Entry 7QV7 (electron microscopy, 3.40 A resolution); this record covers chains G and S of the 16 polymer chains in the assembly.

Chain G:
Protein: Hydrogen dependent carbon dioxide reductase subunit HycB3
From: Thermoanaerobacter kivui
Notes: EC 1.-.-.-
UniProtKB: A0A097ATJ9 (A0A097ATJ9_THEKI); residues 1-184 here = UniProt positions 1-184
Amino-acid sequence (184 residues; numbered 1 to 184; the number before each row is that of its first residue):
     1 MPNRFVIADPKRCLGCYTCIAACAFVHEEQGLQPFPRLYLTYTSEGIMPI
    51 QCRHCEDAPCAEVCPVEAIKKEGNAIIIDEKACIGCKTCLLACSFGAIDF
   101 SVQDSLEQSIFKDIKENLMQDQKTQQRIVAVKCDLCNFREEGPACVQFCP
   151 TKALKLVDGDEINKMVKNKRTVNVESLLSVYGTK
Disordered / not traced: 1, 120-126, 183-184
Bound ions: 4Fe-4S cluster Fe site 1: Cys13, Cys16, Cys19, Cys149; 4Fe-4S cluster Fe site 2: Cys23, Cys133, Cys136, Cys145; 4Fe-4S cluster Fe site 3: Cys52, Cys55, Cys60, Cys93; 4Fe-4S cluster Fe site 4: Cys64, Cys83, Cys86, Cys89
Residues lining bound ligands:
  - 4Fe-4S cluster (SF4), molecule 1: Arg12, Cys13, Leu14, Gly15, Cys16, Tyr17, Thr18, Cys19, Leu40, Pro49, Cys149, Pro150, Thr151, Ala153, Leu154
  - 4Fe-4S cluster (SF4), molecule 2: Cys23, His27, Arg37, Leu38, Cys133, Asp134, Leu135, Cys136, Pro143, Ala144, Cys145
  - 4Fe-4S cluster (SF4), molecule 3: Cys52, Arg53, Cys55, Ala58, Pro59, Cys60, Ala92, Cys93, Ser94, Phe95, Ala97, Ile98, Lys132
  - 4Fe-4S cluster (SF4), molecule 4: Val63, Cys64, Pro65, Val66, Ala68, Ile69, Ile78, Cys83, Ile84, Gly85, Cys86, Thr88, Cys89, Phe100, Ala130

Chain S:
Protein: Hydrogen dependent carbon dioxide reductase subunit FdhF
From: Thermoanaerobacter kivui
Notes: EC 1.2.1.2
UniProtKB: A0A097ATK5 (A0A097ATK5_THEKI); residues 1-743 here = UniProt positions 1-743
Amino-acid sequence (743 residues; numbered 1 to 743; the number before each row is that of its first residue):
     1 MKDGKQEKVLTTCPYCGTGCGLYLKVENEKIVGVEPDKLHPVNQGELCIK
    51 GYYGYKYVHDPRRLTSPLIKKNGKFVPVSWDEALNFIANGLKKIKSEYGS
   101 DAFAMFCSARATNEDNYAAQKFARAVIGINNVDHCARLCHAPTVAGLAMT
   151 LGSGAMTNSIPEISTYSDVIFIIGSNTAECHPLIAAHVIKAKERGAKLIV
   201 ADPRMNAMVHKADIWLRVPSGYNIPLINGMIHIIIKEGLVKTDFVKNHAV
   251 GFEEMAKAVEKYTPEYVEELTGIPKKDLIKAARFYGQAQAAAILYSMGVT
   301 QFSHGTGNVVSLANLAVITGNLGRPGAGICPLRGQNNVQGACDVGALPNV
   351 LPGYLDVTKEQNRERFEKVWGVKLPSNIGLRVTEVPDAILNKRVRALYIF
   401 GENPIMSDPDSDHLRHALEHLDLLIVQDIFLTETARLAHVVLPAACWAEK
   451 DGTFTNTERRVQRVRKAVEAPGEAKPDWWIFSQIAERMGYTGMQYNNVQE
   501 IWDEVRKIVPEKFGGISYARLEKEKGLAWPCPTEDHTGTPILYLGGKFAT
   551 PSGKAQMYPVIFYPNTCICDEGAEKQDFNHVIVGSIAELPDEEYPFTLTT
   601 GRRVYHYHTATMTRKSPVIDQIAPQELVEINPQDATRLGINDGDFLRVST
   651 RRGYVATRAWVTERVPKGTIFMTFHYWEACCNELTNTASDAICCIPEFKV
   701 AAAKVEKISQVEAQAILKEKIEKYQVELEKDVANMLAKEKGGK
Disordered / not traced: 1-5, 139, 541-545, 552-566, 587-590, 602-743
Cystine bridges: Cys567-Cys569
Bound ions: 4Fe-4S cluster Fe: Cys13, Cys16, Cys20, Cys48
Residues lining bound ligands: 4Fe-4S cluster (SF4): Cys13, Tyr15, Cys16, Thr18, Gly19, Cys20, Leu47, Cys48, Lys50, Gly51, Leu183

Chain G / chain S interface:
Pairs across the interface (36; chain G residue first):
  Pro10(G) - Lys211(S)
  Lys11(G) - Lys211(S)
  Arg12(G) - Ile189(S)
  Cys13(G) - Lys211(S)  hydrogen bond (backbone-side chain)
  Leu14(G) - Ala178(S)
  Leu14(G) - Pro182(S)
  Leu14(G) - Ala185(S)  hydrophobic
  Leu14(G) - Ala186(S)
  Leu14(G) - Ile189(S)  hydrophobic
  Leu14(G) - Ala207(S)
  Gly15(G) - Glu179(S)
  Cys16(G) - Glu179(S)
  Tyr17(G) - Ile49(S)
  Thr18(G) - Leu47(S)
  Thr18(G) - Cys48(S)
  Thr18(G) - Ile49(S)  hydrogen bond (side chain-backbone)
  Thr18(G) - Tyr52(S)
  Ala21(G) - Ile49(S)  hydrophobic
  Ala22(G) - Tyr53(S)
  Phe25(G) - Tyr53(S)  hydrophobic
  Thr43(G) - His210(S)
  Ser44(G) - His210(S)  hydrogen bond (backbone-side chain)
  Glu45(G) - His210(S)
  Gly46(G) - His210(S)  hydrogen bond (backbone-side chain)
  Ile47(G) - Ala207(S)  hydrophobic
  Ile47(G) - His210(S)
  Ile110(G) - Glu179(S)
  Ile114(G) - Tyr53(S)
  Asn117(G) - Tyr57(S)
  Asn117(G) - Arg62(S)
  Leu118(G) - Lys56(S)
  Phe148(G) - Tyr52(S)  hydrophobic
  Cys149(G) - Glu46(S)
  Pro150(G) - Glu46(S)
  Pro150(G) - Leu47(S)
  Thr151(G) - Ala186(S)
Other interface residues (no listed pair), chain G (27 interface residues in all): Val26, Lys152
Other interface residues (no listed pair), chain S (24 interface residues in all): Asp60, Leu183, Lys190, Met205, Asn206, Met208

In short:
27 residues of chain G and 24 residues of chain S are in contact; the contacts include 4 hydrogen bonds. Polar
pairs include Cys13(G)-Lys211(S), Thr18(G)-Ile49(S) and Ser44(G)-His210(S). Ligands of chain G: 4 copies of
4Fe-4S cluster. Bound to chain S: 4Fe-4S cluster.
Chain G is Hydrogen dependent carbon dioxide reductase subunit HycB3 and chain S is Hydrogen dependent carbon
dioxide reductase subunit FdhF, both from Thermoanaerobacter kivui; the structure, Cryo-EM structure of
Hydrogen-dependent CO2 reductase, was determined by electron microscopy.
